PDB entry 9EUF | electron microscopy, 7.30 A resolution (low resolution: residue-level contacts below are approximate; hydrogen-bond / salt-bridge calls are withheld) | chains h and i of the 63 polymer chains in the assembly

== Chain h (and i) ==
Molecule: DUF4815 domain-containing protein
Source organism: Staphylococcus phage 812
Notes: chain i of this document is another copy of the same molecule, construct and numbering; everything in this record applies to it too
UniProtKB: A0A8E5NSA0 (A0A8E5NSA0_9CAUD); residue numbers follow UniProt; this construct covers 1-1152
Amino-acid sequence (1152 residues; row label = number of the first residue in the row):
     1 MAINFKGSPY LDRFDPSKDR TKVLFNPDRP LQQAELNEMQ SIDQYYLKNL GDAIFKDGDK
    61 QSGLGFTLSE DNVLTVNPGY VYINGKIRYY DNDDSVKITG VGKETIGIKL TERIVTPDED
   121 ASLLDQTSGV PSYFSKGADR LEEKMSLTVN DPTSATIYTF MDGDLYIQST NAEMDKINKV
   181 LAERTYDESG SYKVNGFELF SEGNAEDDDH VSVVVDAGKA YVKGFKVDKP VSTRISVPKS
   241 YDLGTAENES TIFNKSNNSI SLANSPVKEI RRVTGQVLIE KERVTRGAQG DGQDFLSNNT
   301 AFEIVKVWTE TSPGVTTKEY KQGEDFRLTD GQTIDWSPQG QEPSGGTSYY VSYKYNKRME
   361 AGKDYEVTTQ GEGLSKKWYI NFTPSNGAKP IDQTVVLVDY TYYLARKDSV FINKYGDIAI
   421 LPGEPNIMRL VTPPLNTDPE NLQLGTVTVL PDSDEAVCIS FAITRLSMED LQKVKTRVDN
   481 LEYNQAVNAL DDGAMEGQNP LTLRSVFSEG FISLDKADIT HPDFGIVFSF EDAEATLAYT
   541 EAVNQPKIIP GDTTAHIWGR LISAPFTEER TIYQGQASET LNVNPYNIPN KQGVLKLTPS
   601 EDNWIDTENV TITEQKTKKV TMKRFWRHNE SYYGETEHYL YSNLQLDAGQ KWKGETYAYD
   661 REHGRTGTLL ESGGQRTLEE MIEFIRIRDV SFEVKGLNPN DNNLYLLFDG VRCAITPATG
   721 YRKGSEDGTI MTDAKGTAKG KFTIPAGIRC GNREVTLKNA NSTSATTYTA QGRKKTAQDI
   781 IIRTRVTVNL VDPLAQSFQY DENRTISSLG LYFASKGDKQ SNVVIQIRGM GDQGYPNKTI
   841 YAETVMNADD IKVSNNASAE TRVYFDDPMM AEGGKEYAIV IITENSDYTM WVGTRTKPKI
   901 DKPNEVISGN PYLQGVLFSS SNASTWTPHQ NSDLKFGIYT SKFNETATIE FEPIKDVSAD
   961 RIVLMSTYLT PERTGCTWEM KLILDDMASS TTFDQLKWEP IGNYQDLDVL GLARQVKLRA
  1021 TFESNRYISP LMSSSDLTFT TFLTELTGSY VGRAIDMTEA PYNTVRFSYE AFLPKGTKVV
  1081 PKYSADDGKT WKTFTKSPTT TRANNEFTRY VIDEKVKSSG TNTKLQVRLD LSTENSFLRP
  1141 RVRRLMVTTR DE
Not modelled in the structure: 1-2, 610-677

== Interface between chain h and chain i ==
Contacting residue pairs (48; chain h residue first):
  P30(h) - D28(i)
  P30(h) - R29(i)
  L31(h) - P27(i)
  L31(h) - D28(i)
  L31(h) - R29(i)
  A138(h) - L24(i)
  D139(h) - V23(i)
  D139(h) - L24(i)
  R140(h) - K22(i)
  L141(h) - R20(i)
  L141(h) - T21(i)
  L141(h) - K22(i)
  E142(h) - D19(i)
  E143(h) - D19(i)
  P433(h) - N1003(i)
  T437(h) - T970(i)
  D438(h) - T970(i)
  D438(h) - P971(i)
  Q498(h) - Q498(i)
  N499(h) - G497(i)
  N499(h) - Q498(i)
  P500(h) - Q498(i)
  T502(h) - E496(i)
  L503(h) - E496(i)
  R783(h) - V215(i)
  R783(h) - D216(i)
  R783(h) - A217(i)
  R783(h) - V231(i)
  R783(h) - S232(i)
  T784(h) - P230(i)
  T784(h) - S232(i)
  R785(h) - P230(i)
  R785(h) - V231(i)
  R785(h) - S232(i)
  D832(h) - S169(i)
  D832(h) - N171(i)
  Q833(h) - S169(i)
  Q833(h) - T170(i)
  Q833(h) - N171(i)
  T925(h) - G65(i)
  T925(h) - F66(i)
  W926(h) - G65(i)
  T927(h) - G63(i)
  T927(h) - G65(i)
  P928(h) - S62(i)
  P928(h) - G63(i)
  M1146(h) - L490(i)
  M1146(h) - A494(i)
Interface residues without a listed pair, chain h (35 interface residues in all): R29, Q32, L430, L435, D709, V786, G834, S921, H929
Interface residues without a listed pair, chain i (37 interface residues in all): K18, F25, Q61, L64, Q168, E972, P1000

== Overview ==
The interface between chain h and chain i involves 35 residues on one side and 37 on the other.
Chain h and chain i are both DUF4815 domain-containing protein (Staphylococcus phage 812); the structure,
Cryo-EM structure of Staphylococcus aureus bacteriophage phi812 baseplate in the pre-contraction state -
complete, was determined by electron microscopy.
